7Y5D - chains 2 and 3 of the 20 polymer chains in the assembly; structure by electron microscopy, 7.30 A resolution (low resolution: residue-level contacts below are approximate; hydrogen-bond / salt-bridge calls are withheld).

# Chain 2 (and 3)
Protein: ATP synthase subunit c
Organism: Mycolicibacterium smegmatis
Notes: chain 3 of this document is another copy of the same molecule, construct and numbering; everything in this record applies to it too
UniProt: A0R205 (A0R205_MYCS2); residue numbers follow UniProt; this construct covers 1-86
Amino-acid sequence (86 residues; each row starts with the number of its first residue):
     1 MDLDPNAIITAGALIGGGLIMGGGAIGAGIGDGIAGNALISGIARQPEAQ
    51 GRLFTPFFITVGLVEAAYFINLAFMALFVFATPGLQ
Not modelled in the structure: 1-2, 86 (chain 3: 1-4, 86)

# Chain 2 / chain 3 interface
Residue-residue contacts (6; chain 2 residue first):
  G18(2) - G16(3)
  G18(2) - I20(3)
  G22(2) - L19(3)
  G22(2) - G23(3)
  I26(2) - G23(3)
  G29(2) - G27(3)
Other interface residues (no listed pair), chain 2 (7 interface residues in all): A25, I30, G33
Other interface residues (no listed pair), chain 3 (6 interface residues in all): G31

# In short
The interface between chain 2 and chain 3 involves 7 residues on one side and 6 on the other.
Chain 2 and chain 3 are both ATP synthase subunit c (Mycolicibacterium smegmatis); the structure, Cryo-EM
structure of F-ATP synthase from Mycolicibacterium smegmatis (rotational state 3) (backbone), was determined
by electron microscopy, deposited together with 7Y5A, 7Y5B and 7Y5C.
